PDB entry 6UJZ | X-ray diffraction, 2.56 A resolution | chains A and B of the 4 polymer chains in the assembly

[Chain A]
Name: p66 Reverse transcriptase/RNaseH
From: Human immunodeficiency virus type 1 group M subtype B (isolate HXB2)
Notes: EC 2.7.7.49, 2.7.7.7, 3.1.26.13
UniProtKB: P04585 (POL_HV1H2); residues 1-560 here correspond to UniProt positions 588-1147 (UniProt number = residue number + 587)
Amino-acid sequence (572 residues; each row starts with the number of its first residue; numbers below 1 keep their minus sign (Met-11 is residue -11)):
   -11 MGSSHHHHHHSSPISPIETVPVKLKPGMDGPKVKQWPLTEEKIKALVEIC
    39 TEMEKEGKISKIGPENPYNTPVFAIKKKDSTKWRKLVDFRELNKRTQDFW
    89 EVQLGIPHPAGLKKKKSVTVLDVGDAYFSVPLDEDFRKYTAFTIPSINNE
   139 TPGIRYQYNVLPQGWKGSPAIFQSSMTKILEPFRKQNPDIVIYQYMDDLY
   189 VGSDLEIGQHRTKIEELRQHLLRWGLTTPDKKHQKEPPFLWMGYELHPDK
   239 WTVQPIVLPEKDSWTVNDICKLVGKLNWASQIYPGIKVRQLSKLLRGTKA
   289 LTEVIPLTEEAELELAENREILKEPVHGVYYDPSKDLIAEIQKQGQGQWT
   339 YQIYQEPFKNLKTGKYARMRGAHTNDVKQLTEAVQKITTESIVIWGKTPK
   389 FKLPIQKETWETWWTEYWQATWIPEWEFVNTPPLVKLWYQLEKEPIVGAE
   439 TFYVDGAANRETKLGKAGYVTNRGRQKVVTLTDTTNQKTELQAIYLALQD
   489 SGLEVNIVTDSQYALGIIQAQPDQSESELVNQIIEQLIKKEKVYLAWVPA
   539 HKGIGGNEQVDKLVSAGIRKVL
Not modelled in the structure: -11 to 0, 135-138, 558-560
Sequence notes: initiating methionine (-11); expression tag (-10 to 0); engineered mutation Cys258 (Gln845 in P04585), Ser280 (Cys867 in P04585)
Ion coordination: Mg2+: Asp110, Val111, Asp185 (together with N8G)
Small-molecule neighbours: N8G ([[(2S,5R)-5-(4-azanyl-5-fluoranyl-2-oxidanylidene-pyrimidin-1-yl)-1,3-oxathiolan-2-yl]methoxy-oxidanyl-phosphoryl] phosphono hydrogen phosphate): Lys65, Lys70, Arg72, Asp110, Val111, Gly112, Asp113, Ala114, Tyr115, Gln151, Met184, Asp185, Lys220
Curated features (UniProtKB/Swiss-Prot):
  - region: Phe227 to His235 (RT 'primer grip')
  - motif: Trp398 to Trp414 (Tryptophan repeat motif)
  - binding site (Mg(2+)): Asp110, Asp185, Asp186, Asp443, Glu478, Asp498, Asp549
  - site: Trp401 (Essential for RT p66/p51 heterodimerization), Trp414 (Essential for RT p66/p51 heterodimerization), Phe440, Tyr441 (Cleavage), Leu560 (Cleavage)
From the paper describing this entry:
  - mutagenesis - M184V (30-fold): decreased catalytic activity on N8G

[Chain B]
Name: p51 Reverse transcriptase/RNaseH
From: Human immunodeficiency virus type 1 group M subtype B (isolate HXB2)
Notes: EC 2.7.7.49, 2.7.7.7, 3.1.26.13
UniProtKB: P04585 (POL_HV1H2); residues 1-440 here correspond to UniProt positions 588-1027 (UniProt number = residue number + 587)
Amino-acid sequence (440 residues; row label = number of the first residue in the row):
     1 PISPIETVPVKLKPGMDGPKVKQWPLTEEKIKALVEICTEMEKEGKISKI
    51 GPENPYNTPVFAIKKKDSTKWRKLVDFRELNKRTQDFWEVQLGIPHPAGL
   101 KKKKSVTVLDVGDAYFSVPLDEDFRKYTAFTIPSINNETPGIRYQYNVLP
   151 QGWKGSPAIFQSSMTKILEPFRKQNPDIVIYQYMDDLYVGSDLEIGQHRT
   201 KIEELRQHLLRWGLTTPDKKHQKEPPFLWMGYELHPDKWTVQPIVLPEKD
   251 SWTVNDIQKLVGKLNWASQIYPGIKVRQLSKLLRGTKALTEVIPLTEEAE
   301 LELAENREILKEPVHGVYYDPSKDLIAEIQKQGQGQWTYQIYQEPFKNLK
   351 TGKYARMRGAHTNDVKQLTEAVQKITTESIVIWGKTPKFKLPIQKETWET
   401 WWTEYWQATWIPEWEFVNTPPLVKLWYQLEKEPIVGAETF
Not modelled in the structure: 1-5, 87-94, 214-230, 430-440
Sequence notes: engineered mutation Ser280 (Cys867 in P04585)
Curated features (UniProtKB/Swiss-Prot):
  - region: Phe227 to His235 (RT 'primer grip')
  - motif: Trp398 to Trp414 (Tryptophan repeat motif)
  - binding site (Mg(2+)): Asp110, Asp185, Asp186
  - site: Trp401 (Essential for RT p66/p51 heterodimerization), Trp414 (Essential for RT p66/p51 heterodimerization), Phe440 (Cleavage)

[Chain A / chain B interface]
Contacting residue pairs (123):
  Val8(A) with Glu53(B)
  Pro9(A) with Glu53(B)
  Gln85(A) with Glu53(B), hydrogen bond (side chain-backbone)
  Asp86(A) with Lys20(B), salt bridge; Glu53(B); Pro55(B)
  Phe87(A) with Pro52(B); Glu53(B)
  Trp88(A) with Lys20(B); Val21(B); Lys22(B); Pro52(B), hydrogen bond (backbone-backbone); Asn54(B); Pro55(B); Asn57(B); Thr131(B); Arg143(B)
  Val90(A) with Pro140(B); Gly141(B), hydrogen bond (backbone-backbone); Arg143(B)
  Leu92(A) with Pro133(B), hydrophobic; Asn137(B)
  Gly93(A) with Asn137(B), hydrogen bond (backbone-side chain)
  Ile94(A) with Asn137(B)
  Pro95(A) with Asn136(B); Asn137(B)
  His96(A) with Asn136(B), hydrogen bond (backbone-side chain)
  Gly99(A) with Asn136(B)
  Ala158(A) with Pro52(B)
  Gln161(A) with Pro140(B)
  Ser162(A) with Pro52(B)
  Thr165(A) with Pro140(B); Ile142(B)
  Lys166(A) with Ile50(B)
  Arg172(A) with Thr139(B)
  Ile180(A) with Glu138(B)
  Tyr181(A) with Asn136(B), hydrogen bond; Glu138(B)
  Gln182(A) with Glu138(B), hydrogen bond (backbone-backbone); Pro140(B)
  Arg358(A) with Gln394(B); Glu396(B), salt bridge
  Glu370(A) with Gln394(B)
  Gln373(A) with Gln394(B), hydrogen bond; Glu396(B); Thr397(B), hydrogen bond; Thr400(B); Trp401(B)
  Thr376(A) with Thr400(B); Trp401(B)
  Thr377(A) with Pro25(B); Thr400(B)
  Ile380(A) with Leu26(B); Thr27(B)
  Val381(A) with Pro25(B), hydrophobic; Ile135(B); Asn136(B), hydrogen bond (backbone-backbone); Asn137(B)
  Ile382(A) with Ile135(B); Asn136(B)
  Gly384(A) with Thr27(B); Glu28(B), hydrogen bond (backbone-backbone)
  Trp402(A) with Lys331(B), hydrogen bond (backbone-side chain); Thr362(B); Asp364(B), hydrogen bond
  Tyr405(A) with Lys331(B), hydrogen bond (backbone-side chain)
  Trp406(A) with Lys331(B); Thr419(B), hydrogen bond (side chain-backbone); Pro421(B), hydrophobic; Lys424(B)
  Gln407(A) with Lys331(B), hydrogen bond (backbone-side chain); Asp364(B); Pro392(B); Ile393(B); Gln394(B); Val417(B), hydrogen bond (side chain-backbone); Asn418(B)
  Ala408(A) with Trp337(B), hydrophobic; Asp364(B); Pro392(B), hydrogen bond (backbone-backbone); Ile393(B)
  Thr409(A) with Asp364(B), hydrogen bond (backbone-side chain)
  Trp410(A) with Thr362(B); Asn363(B); Trp401(B); Tyr405(B)
  Pro412(A) with Trp401(B)
  Pro433(A) with Asn255(B); Leu289(B), hydrophobic; Thr290(B)
  Thr439(A) with Lys287(B); Ala288(B); Leu289(B), hydrogen bond (side chain-backbone)
  Tyr441(A) with Gln258(B); Thr286(B); Lys287(B), hydrogen bond (side chain-backbone); Leu289(B)
  Val458(A) with Thr286(B)
  Thr459(A) with Thr286(B)
  Asn460(A) with Thr286(B); Lys287(B); Ala288(B)
  Asn494(A) with Leu289(B)
  Val496(A) with Leu289(B), hydrophobic
  Gln500(A) with Leu422(B)
  Gln507(A) with Pro421(B)
  Tyr532(A) with Asn255(B), hydrogen bond; Leu289(B), hydrophobic
  Trp535(A) with Leu422(B), hydrophobic; Trp426(B), hydrophobic
  Val536(A) with Gln258(B)
  Pro537(A) with Gly262(B); Asn265(B)
  Lys540(A) with Asn265(B); Ser280(B)
  Ile542(A) with Val261(B), hydrophobic; Ser280(B); Leu283(B), hydrophobic
  Gly543(A) with Leu283(B), hydrogen bond (backbone-backbone); Gly285(B)
  Gly544(A) with Gly285(B), hydrogen bond (backbone-backbone); Thr286(B)
  Gln547(A) with Gly285(B)
Other interface residues (no listed pair), chain A (71 interface residues in all): Gln91, Leu100, Ile159, Glu169, Val179, Thr369, Val372, Trp383, Ile434, Val435, Leu503, Gly504, Ala534
Other interface residues (no listed pair), chain B (65 interface residues in all): Lys49, Gly51, Tyr56, Val254, Lys259, Val365, Leu368, Pro420

[Summary]
Chain A and chain B form an interface of 71 and 65 residues respectively, with 24 hydrogen bonds and 2 salt
bridges. Polar pairs include Asp86(A)-Lys20(B), Arg358(A)-Glu396(B) and Gln85(A)-Glu53(B). Bound to chain A:
compound N8G. The paper reports that M184V of chain A reduces catalytic activity on N8G.
Chain A is p66 Reverse transcriptase/RNaseH and chain B is p51 Reverse transcriptase/RNaseH, both from Human
immunodeficiency virus type 1 group M subtype B (isolate HXB2); the structure, HIV-1 wild-type reverse
transcriptase-DNA complex with (+)-FTC-TP, was determined by X-ray diffraction, deposited together with 6UIR,
6UIS, 6UIT, 6UJX, 6UJY and 6UK0.
